Entry 8QKT (X-ray diffraction, 3.26 A resolution); this record covers chains AAA and III of the 10 polymer chains in the assembly.

== Chain AAA ==
Molecule: Histone H3.1
Source organism: Homo sapiens
UniProt: P68431 (H31_HUMAN); residues 38-135 here correspond to UniProt positions 39-136 (UniProt number = residue number + 1)
Sequence (98 residues; numbered 38 to 135; the number before each row is that of its first residue):
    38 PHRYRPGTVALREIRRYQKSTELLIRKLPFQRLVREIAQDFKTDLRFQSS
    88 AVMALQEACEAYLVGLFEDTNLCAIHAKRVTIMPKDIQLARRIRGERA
Swiss-Prot annotation at these positions:
  - modified residue: Tyr41 (Phosphotyrosine), Lys56 (N6,N6,N6-trimethyllysine), Ser57 (Phosphoserine), Lys64 (N6-(2-hydroxyisobutyryl)lysine), Lys79 (N6,N6,N6-trimethyllysine), Thr80 (Phosphothreonine), Ser86 (Phosphoserine), Thr107 (Phosphothreonine), Lys115 (N6-acetyllysine), Lys122 (N6-(2-hydroxyisobutyryl)lysine)

== Chain III ==
Molecule: 167-nt DNA strand
Source organism: synthetic construct
Sequence (167 nucleotides; numbered -83 to 83; the number before each row is that of its first residue; numbers below 1 keep their minus sign (DA-83 is residue -83)):
   -83 ATCTTTTTTTTTTCACAATCCCGGTGCCGAGGCCGCTCAATTGGTCGTAG
   -33 ACAGCTCTAGCACCGCTTAAACGCACGTACGGAATCCGTACGTGCGTTTA
    17 AGCGGTGCTAGAGCTGTCTACGACCAATTGAGCGGCCTCGGCACCGGGAT
    67 TGTGAAAAAAAAAAGAT
Ion coordination: Mn2+ site 1 near DG-61 (its only coordinating residue here); Mn2+ site 2 near DG-49 (its only coordinating residue here); Mn2+ site 3 near DG-34 (its only coordinating residue here); Mn2+ site 4 near DG-3 (its only coordinating residue here); Mn2+ site 5 near DG20 (its only coordinating residue here); Mn2+ site 6 near DG27 (its only coordinating residue here); Mn2+ site 7 near DG38 (its only coordinating residue here); Mn2+ site 8 near DG50 (its only coordinating residue here)

== Chain AAA / chain III interface ==
Contacting residue pairs (25):
  Arg40(AAA) with DC-8(III), base contact; DG70(III), phosphate contact
  Tyr41(AAA) with DT69(III), phosphate contact; DG70(III), phosphate contact
  Arg42(AAA) with DA-5(III), salt bridge to the phosphate; DG70(III), hydrogen bond to the phosphate
  Pro43(AAA) with DA-5(III), sugar contact
  Thr45(AAA) with DT69(III), phosphate contact; DG70(III), hydrogen bond to the phosphate
  Arg63(AAA) with DA-14(III), hydrogen bond to the phosphate; DA-13(III), salt bridge to the phosphate
  Arg72(AAA) with DC-23(III), salt bridge to the phosphate
  Arg83(AAA) with DG-24(III), phosphate contact; DC-23(III), phosphate contact
  Phe84(AAA) with DG-24(III), sugar contact; DC-23(III), hydrogen bond to the phosphate
  Gln85(AAA) with DG-24(III), phosphate contact
  Ser86(AAA) with DG-24(III), hydrogen bond to the phosphate
  Arg116(AAA) with DG-3(III), phosphate contact; DG-2(III), phosphate contact
  Val117(AAA) with DG-3(III), hydrogen bond to the phosphate
  Thr118(AAA) with DC-4(III), hydrogen bond to the phosphate; DG-3(III), hydrogen bond to the phosphate
  Met120(AAA) with DG-3(III), phosphate contact; DG-2(III), phosphate contact
Also at the interface, not in a pair above, chain AAA (18 interface residues in all): His39, Leu82, Lys115
Also at the interface, not in a pair above, chain III (12 interface residues in all): DA71

== Overview ==
Chain AAA and chain III form an interface of 18 and 12 residues respectively; the contacts include 8 hydrogen
bonds and 3 salt bridges. Among the polar pairs are Arg42(AAA)-DG70(III), Thr45(AAA)-DG70(III) and
Arg63(AAA)-DA-14(III).
Here chain AAA is Histone H3.1 (Homo sapiens) and chain III is a 167-nt DNA strand (synthetic construct).
Entry 8QKT (Structure of a nucleosome composed of a palindromic 167-base pair blunt-ended DNA fragment) was
determined by X-ray diffraction.
